Entry 1HJC (X-ray diffraction, 2.65 A resolution); this record covers chains A and C of the 3 polymer chains in the assembly.

Chain A:
Protein: Runt-related transcription factor 1
From: Mus musculus
UniProt: Q03347 (AML1_MOUSE); residues 60-182 here = UniProt positions 60-182
Amino-acid sequence (123 residues; each row starts with the number of its first residue):
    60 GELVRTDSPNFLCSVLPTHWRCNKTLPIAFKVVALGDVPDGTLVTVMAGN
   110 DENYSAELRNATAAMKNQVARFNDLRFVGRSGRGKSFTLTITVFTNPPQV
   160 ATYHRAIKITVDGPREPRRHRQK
Unresolved in the structure: 178-182
Swiss-Prot annotation at these positions:
  - region (Interaction with DNA): Arg-80 to Thr-84, Arg-135 to Gly-143, Ile-168 to Arg-177
  - binding site (chloride): Asn-112, Glu-116, Arg-139, Val-170
  - mutagenesis: Arg-80 (R80A: Interferes with DNA-binding), Asn-109 (N109A: Interferes with heterodimerization), Tyr-113 (Y113A: Interferes with heterodimerization), Arg-142 (R142A: Interferes with DNA-binding), Lys-144 (K144M: Interferes with DNA-binding), Thr-149 (T149A: Interferes with heterodimerization), Val-170 (V170A: No effect), Asp-171 (D171A: Interferes with DNA-binding), Arg-174 (R174A: Interferes with DNA-binding), Arg-177 (R177A: Interferes with DNA-binding)

Chain C:
Molecule: 16-nt DNA strand
Notes: fragment: fragment from csf-1r promoter
Sequence (16 nucleotides; row label = number of the first residue in the row):
     1 CCGCAACCACAGAGTT

Chain A / chain C interface:
Pairs across the interface - 15 pairs, chain A then chain C:
  His-78(A) / DA6(C)  phosphate contact
  Arg-139(A) / DC7(C)  salt bridge to the phosphate
  Arg-139(A) / DC8(C)  salt bridge to the phosphate
  Arg-142(A) / DC4(C)  hydrogen bond to the base
  Arg-142(A) / DA5(C)  hydrogen bond to the sugar
  Arg-142(A) / DA6(C)  phosphate contact
  Gly-143(A) / DA6(C)  hydrogen bond to the phosphate
  Lys-167(A) / DA6(C)  salt bridge to the phosphate
  Thr-169(A) / DA6(C)  phosphate contact
  Thr-169(A) / DC7(C)  phosphate contact
  Val-170(A) / DC7(C)  hydrogen bond to the phosphate
  Val-170(A) / DC8(C)  base contact
  Asp-171(A) / DC7(C)  hydrogen bond to the base
  Asp-171(A) / DC8(C)  hydrogen bond to the base
  Arg-177(A) / DA6(C)  base contact
Interface residues without a listed pair, chain A (11 interface residues in all): Gly-141, Arg-174

In short:
11 residues of chain A and 5 residues of chain C are in contact, with 6 hydrogen bonds and 3 salt bridges.
Among the polar pairs are Arg-142(A)/DC4(C), Asp-171(A)/DC7(C) and Asp-171(A)/DC8(C). Curated annotation
(UniProt) lists 4 chloride-binding residues and 10 mutagenesis sites on chain A.
Chain A is Runt-related transcription factor 1 (Mus musculus) and chain C is a 16-nt DNA strand; the
structure, Crystal structure of runx-1/AML1/cbfalpha runt domain bound to a DNA fragment from the csf-1R
promoter, was determined by X-ray diffraction (same publication as 1IO4 and 1HJB).
